Entry 5FAC (X-ray diffraction, 2.80 A resolution); this record covers chains A and B.

# Chain A (and B)
Molecule: Alanine racemase
Organism: Streptomyces coelicolor A3(2)
Notes: EC 5.1.1.1; chain B of this document is another copy of the same molecule, construct and numbering; everything in this record applies to it too
UniProtKB: O86786 (ALR_STRCO); numbering as in UniProt (aligned over 1-391)
Chain sequence (410 residues; each row starts with the number of its first residue; numbers below 1 keep their minus sign (Met-18 is residue -18)):
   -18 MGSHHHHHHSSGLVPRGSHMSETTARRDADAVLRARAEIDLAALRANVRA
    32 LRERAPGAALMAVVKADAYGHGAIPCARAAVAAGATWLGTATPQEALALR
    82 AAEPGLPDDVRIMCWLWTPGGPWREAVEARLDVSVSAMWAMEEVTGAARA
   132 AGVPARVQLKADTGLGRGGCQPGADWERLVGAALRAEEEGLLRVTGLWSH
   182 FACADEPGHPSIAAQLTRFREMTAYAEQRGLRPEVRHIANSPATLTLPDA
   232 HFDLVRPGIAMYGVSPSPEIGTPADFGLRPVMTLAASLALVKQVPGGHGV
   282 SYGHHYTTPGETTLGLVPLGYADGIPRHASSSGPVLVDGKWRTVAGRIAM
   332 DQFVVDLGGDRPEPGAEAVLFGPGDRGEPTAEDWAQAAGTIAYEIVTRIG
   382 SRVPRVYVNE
Unresolved in the structure: -18 to 7 (chain B: -18 to 10)
Covalently attached groups: pyridoxal phosphate (PLP) linked to Lys46
Modified / non-standard residues: Lys141 (lysine nz-carboxylic acid; KCX)
Sequence notes: initiating methionine (-18); expression tag (-17 to 0)
Residues lining bound ligands: pyridoxal phosphate (PLP): Val44, Tyr50, Trp96, Trp179, His181, Asn221, Ser222, Pro223, Arg237, Pro238, Gly239, Ile240, Tyr374
Swiss-Prot annotation at these positions:
  - active site (Proton acceptor): Lys46, Tyr283
  - binding site (substrate): Arg148, Met331
  - modified residue: Lys46 (N6-(pyridoxal phosphate)lysine)
Reported in the primary citation:
  - binding site for pyridoxal phosphate: Lys46, Tyr50, Lys141, Ser222, Arg237, Gly239, Ile240, Tyr374
  - catalytic residues: Lys46, Tyr283
  - post-translational modification sites: Lys141
  - self-association interface (contacts with another copy of this molecule); pairs are residue here / residue on that copy: Arg148-Gln333 (hydrogen bond)

# How chain A and chain B interact
Pairs across the interface (160; chain A residue first):
  Asp11(A) - Gly101(B)
  Asp11(A) - Pro103(B)
  Asp11(A) - Glu106(B)
  Leu14(A) - Thr99(B)
  Leu14(A) - Pro100(B)
  Leu14(A) - Gly101(B)
  Leu14(A) - Gly102(B)
  Arg15(A) - Thr73(B)
  Arg15(A) - Leu97(B)
  Arg15(A) - Thr99(B)
  Lys46(A) - Met331(B)
  Lys46(A) - Asp332(B)
  Ala47(A) - Ala303(B)  hydrophobic
  Ala47(A) - Met331(B)  hydrophobic
  Ala47(A) - Arg383(B)
  Tyr50(A) - Met331(B)  hydrophobic
  Ala72(A) - Asp332(B)
  Ala72(A) - Arg383(B)
  Thr73(A) - Arg15(B)
  Gln75(A) - Asp11(B)
  Gln75(A) - Ala12(B)
  Glu76(A) - Arg383(B)  salt bridge
  Trp96(A) - Asp332(B)
  Leu97(A) - Arg15(B)
  Leu97(A) - Pro299(B)  hydrophobic
  Leu97(A) - Asp332(B)
  Leu97(A) - Gln333(B)
  Trp98(A) - Ala270(B)
  Thr99(A) - Leu14(B)
  Thr99(A) - Arg15(B)
  Thr99(A) - Ser268(B)
  Pro100(A) - Leu14(B)
  Pro100(A) - Pro345(B)
  Pro100(A) - Gly346(B)
  Gly101(A) - Leu14(B)
  Gly102(A) - Leu14(B)
  Pro103(A) - Asp11(B)
  Ser117(A) - Leu271(B)
  Ala118(A) - Leu271(B)  hydrophobic
  Trp120(A) - Ala270(B)  hydrogen bond (side chain-backbone)
  Trp120(A) - Pro345(B)
  Lys141(A) - Gln333(B)
  Asp143(A) - Lys273(B)  salt bridge
  Asp143(A) - His279(B)
  Gly145(A) - His279(B)
  Gly145(A) - Gly280(B)
  Gly145(A) - His285(B)  hydrogen bond (backbone-side chain)
  Leu146(A) - Gly280(B)
  Leu146(A) - Val281(B)
  Leu146(A) - Ser282(B)  hydrogen bond (backbone-backbone)
  Gly147(A) - Lys273(B)
  Gly147(A) - His279(B)
  Gly147(A) - Gly280(B)
  Gly147(A) - Leu295(B)
  Arg148(A) - Leu271(B)
  Arg148(A) - Lys273(B)  hydrogen bond (backbone-side chain)
  Arg148(A) - Ser282(B)  hydrogen bond
  Arg148(A) - Tyr283(B)  hydrogen bond
  Arg148(A) - Ala330(B)
  Arg148(A) - Gln333(B)  hydrogen bond
  Arg148(A) - Val335(B)
  Gly149(A) - Leu297(B)
  Gly150(A) - Leu271(B)
  Gly150(A) - Lys273(B)  hydrogen bond (backbone-side chain)
  Gln152(A) - Lys273(B)
  Gln152(A) - Gln274(B)
  Gln152(A) - Val275(B)
  Gln152(A) - Pro276(B)
  Gln152(A) - His279(B)  hydrogen bond
  His181(A) - Tyr283(B)
  Phe182(A) - Tyr283(B)
  Ala183(A) - Tyr283(B)
  Ala183(A) - Gly284(B)  hydrogen bond (backbone-backbone)
  Ala183(A) - His285(B)
  Cys184(A) - Gly284(B)
  Cys184(A) - His285(B)
  Ser192(A) - His285(B)
  Ser268(A) - Thr99(B)
  Ala270(A) - Trp98(B)
  Ala270(A) - Trp120(B)  hydrogen bond (backbone-side chain)
  Leu271(A) - Ala118(B)  hydrophobic
  Leu271(A) - Gly150(B)
  Lys273(A) - Asp143(B)  salt bridge
  Lys273(A) - Arg148(B)  hydrogen bond (side chain-backbone)
  Lys273(A) - Gly149(B)
  Lys273(A) - Gly150(B)  hydrogen bond (side chain-backbone)
  Gln274(A) - Gln152(B)
  Val275(A) - Gln152(B)
  Pro276(A) - Gln152(B)
  His279(A) - Asp143(B)
  His279(A) - Gly145(B)
  His279(A) - Gly147(B)
  His279(A) - Gln152(B)  hydrogen bond
  Gly280(A) - Gly145(B)
  Gly280(A) - Leu146(B)
  Gly280(A) - Gly147(B)
  Val281(A) - Leu146(B)
  Ser282(A) - Leu146(B)  hydrogen bond (backbone-backbone)
  Ser282(A) - Arg148(B)  hydrogen bond
  Tyr283(A) - Arg148(B)  hydrogen bond
  Tyr283(A) - His181(B)  hydrogen bond
  Tyr283(A) - Phe182(B)
  Tyr283(A) - Ala183(B)
  Gly284(A) - Ala183(B)  hydrogen bond (backbone-backbone)
  Gly284(A) - Cys184(B)
  His285(A) - Gly145(B)  hydrogen bond (side chain-backbone)
  His285(A) - Ala183(B)
  His285(A) - Cys184(B)
  His285(A) - Ser192(B)
  Leu295(A) - Gly147(B)
  Pro299(A) - Leu97(B)  hydrophobic
  Tyr302(A) - Ile372(B)
  Tyr302(A) - Tyr374(B)
  Tyr302(A) - Glu375(B)
  Tyr302(A) - Arg379(B)  hydrogen bond (backbone-side chain)
  Ala303(A) - Ala47(B)  hydrophobic
  Ala303(A) - Thr378(B)
  Gly305(A) - Arg379(B)
  Pro307(A) - Arg379(B)
  Arg308(A) - Thr371(B)
  Arg308(A) - Ile372(B)
  Arg308(A) - Glu375(B)  hydrogen bond (backbone-side chain)
  His309(A) - His309(B)  hydrogen bond
  His309(A) - Ala369(B)  hydrogen bond (side chain-backbone)
  His309(A) - Gly370(B)  hydrogen bond (side chain-backbone)
  Ala330(A) - Arg148(B)
  Met331(A) - Lys46(B)
  Met331(A) - Ala47(B)  hydrophobic
  Met331(A) - Tyr50(B)  hydrophobic
  Met331(A) - Tyr374(B)  hydrophobic
  Met331(A) - Thr378(B)
  Asp332(A) - Lys46(B)
  Asp332(A) - Ala72(B)
  Asp332(A) - Trp96(B)
  Asp332(A) - Leu97(B)
  Gln333(A) - Leu97(B)
  Gln333(A) - Lys141(B)
  Gln333(A) - Arg148(B)  hydrogen bond
  Val335(A) - Arg148(B)
  Pro345(A) - Pro100(B)
  Pro345(A) - Trp120(B)
  Gly346(A) - Pro100(B)
  Ala369(A) - His309(B)  hydrogen bond (backbone-side chain)
  Gly370(A) - His309(B)  hydrogen bond (backbone-side chain)
  Thr371(A) - Arg308(B)
  Ile372(A) - Tyr302(B)
  Ile372(A) - Arg308(B)
  Tyr374(A) - Tyr302(B)
  Tyr374(A) - Met331(B)  hydrophobic
  Glu375(A) - Tyr302(B)
  Glu375(A) - Arg308(B)  hydrogen bond (side chain-backbone)
  Thr378(A) - Ala303(B)
  Thr378(A) - Met331(B)
  Arg379(A) - Tyr302(B)  hydrogen bond (side chain-backbone)
  Arg379(A) - Gly305(B)
  Arg379(A) - Pro307(B)
  Arg379(A) - Arg379(B)
  Arg383(A) - Ala47(B)
  Arg383(A) - Ala72(B)
  Arg383(A) - Glu76(B)  salt bridge
Also at the interface, not in a pair above, chain A (78 interface residues in all): Ala12, Glu187, Arg199, Leu269, Leu297
Also at the interface, not in a pair above, chain B (77 interface residues in all): Gln75, Ser117, Leu269

# In short
The interface between chain A and chain B involves 78 residues on one side and 77 on the other; the contacts
include 30 hydrogen bonds and 4 salt bridges. Polar pairs include Glu76(A)-Arg383(B), Asp143(A)-Lys273(B) and
Trp120(A)-Ala270(B). The paper reports catalytic residues Lys46(A) and Tyr283(A); a binding site for pyridoxal
phosphate at Lys46(A), Tyr50(A) and Lys141(A) among others.
Chain A and chain B are both Alanine racemase (Streptomyces coelicolor A3(2)); the structure, Alanine Racemase
from Streptomyces coelicolor A3(2), was determined by X-ray diffraction, deposited together with 5FAG and
5FAJ.
